7VOP - chains d and f of the 32 polymer chains in the assembly; structure by electron microscopy, 8.70 A resolution (very low resolution: no residue pairs are listed; an interface is given only as per-side residue counts).

Chain d:
Molecule: Nup88A protein
From: Xenopus laevis
UniProtKB: Q4KLQ6 (Q4KLQ6_XENLA); residues 1-728 here = UniProt positions 1-728
Amino-acid sequence (728 residues; row label = number of the first residue in the row):
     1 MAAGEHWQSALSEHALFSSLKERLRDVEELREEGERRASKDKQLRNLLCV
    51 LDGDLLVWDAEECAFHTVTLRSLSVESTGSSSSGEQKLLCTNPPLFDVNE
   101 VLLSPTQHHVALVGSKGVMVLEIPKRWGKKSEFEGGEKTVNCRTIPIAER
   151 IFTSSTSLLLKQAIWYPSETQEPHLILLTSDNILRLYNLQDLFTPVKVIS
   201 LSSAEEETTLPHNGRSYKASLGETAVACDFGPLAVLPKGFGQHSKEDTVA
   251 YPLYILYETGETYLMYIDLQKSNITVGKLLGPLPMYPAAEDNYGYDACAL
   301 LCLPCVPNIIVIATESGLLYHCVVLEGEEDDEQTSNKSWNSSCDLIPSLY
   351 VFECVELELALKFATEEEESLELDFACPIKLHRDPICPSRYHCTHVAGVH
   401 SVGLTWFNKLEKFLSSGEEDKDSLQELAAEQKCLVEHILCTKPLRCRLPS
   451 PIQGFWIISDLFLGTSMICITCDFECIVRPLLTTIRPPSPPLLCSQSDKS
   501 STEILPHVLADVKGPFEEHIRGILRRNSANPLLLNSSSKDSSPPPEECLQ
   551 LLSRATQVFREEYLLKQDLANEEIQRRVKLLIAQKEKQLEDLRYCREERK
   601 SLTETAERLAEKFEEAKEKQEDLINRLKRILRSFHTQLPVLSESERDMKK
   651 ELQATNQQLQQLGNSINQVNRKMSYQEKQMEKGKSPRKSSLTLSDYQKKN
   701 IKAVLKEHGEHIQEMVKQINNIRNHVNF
Disordered / not traced: 684-728

Chain f:
Molecule: IL4I1 protein
From: Xenopus laevis
UniProtKB: Q91349 (Q91349_XENLA); numbering as in UniProt (aligned over 1-547)
Amino-acid sequence (547 residues; each row starts with the number of its first residue):
     1 MSGFNFGAASAGGFSFGNPKSTTTTAPTGFSFGAATAAPSGGFSFGTATP
    51 TPASTTGQTSGLFSFSNPAPSLAPTSGFSFGAQVTSTPAPSSGGLAFGAN
   101 TSKLNSGVGNQPAGGTTQTSQPMGGFSFGAATTQTQPSATSVGGFSFAGG
   151 VGSTSTNVFAQPAASTGITLQSAVSTAAAPTATTSQPTSTFSFGTQPQAA
   201 PALNFGLLSSSSVLSTASTPAAAQPVAPTTGLSLNFGKPADTSAAVTSTG
   251 STTTNTPSLSSLLGTSGPSLFSSVATSTVPSVVSTVASGLSLTSTATSTG
   301 FGMKTLASSAVPTGTLATSTASLGVKAPLAGTIVQANAVGSAAATGISTA
   351 TAMTYAQLENLINKWSLELEDQEKHFLQQATQVNAWDRTLMQNGERITTL
   401 HREMEKVKLDQKRLDQELDFILSQQKELEDLLTPLEESVKEQSGTIYLQH
   451 ADEEREKTYKLAENIDAQLKRMAQDLKEVIEHLNTSAGPGDASNPLQQIC
   501 KILNAHMDSLQWIDQNSALLQRKVEQVTKECESRRKEQERGFSIAFD
Disordered / not traced: 1-349, 488-547

How chain d and chain f interact:
At this resolution (9 A) residue pairs are not listed: 82 residues of chain d and 61 of chain f lie at the interface.

Overview:
The interface between chain d and chain f involves 82 residues on one side and 61 on the other.
Chain d is Nup88A protein and chain f is IL4I1 protein, both from Xenopus laevis; the structure, Cryo-EM
structure of Xenopus laevis nuclear pore complex cytoplasmic ring subunit, was determined by electron
microscopy, deposited together with 7VCI.
